PDB entry 8EV1 | X-ray diffraction, 1.83 A resolution | chains A and C

# Chain A
Molecule: Estrogen Receptor
From: Homo sapiens
Notes: fragment: Ligand binding domain
UniProtKB: P03372 (ESR1_HUMAN); numbering as in UniProt (aligned over 298-554)
Chain sequence (257 residues; row label = number of the first residue in the row):
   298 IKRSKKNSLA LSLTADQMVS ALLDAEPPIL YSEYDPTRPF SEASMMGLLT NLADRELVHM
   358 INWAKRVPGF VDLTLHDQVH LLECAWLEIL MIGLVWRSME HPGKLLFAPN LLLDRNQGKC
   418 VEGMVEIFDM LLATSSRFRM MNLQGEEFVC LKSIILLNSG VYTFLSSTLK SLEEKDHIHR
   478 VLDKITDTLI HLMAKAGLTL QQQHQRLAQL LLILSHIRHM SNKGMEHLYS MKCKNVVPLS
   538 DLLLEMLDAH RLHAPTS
Disordered / not traced: 298-304, 333, 462-466, 548-554
Modified / non-standard residues: C381 (S-(2-amino-2-oxoethyl)-L-cysteine; YCM)
Construct notes: engineered mutation S537 (Tyr in P03372)
Residues lining bound ligands: WVR / WVW: M343, L346, T347, L349, A350, E353, L384, L387, M388, L391, R394, F404, V418, M421, I424, H524, L525, M528, V534, L536
What the authors report for this chain:
  - binding site for the ligand WVR: M343, T347, E353, R394
  - conformationally variable residues (loop rearrangement): M343, T347, V533
  - binding site for the ligand WVW: E353, R394

# Chain C
Molecule: Nuclear receptor coactivator 2
UniProtKB: Q15596 (NCOA2_HUMAN); residues 566-578 here correspond to UniProt positions 686-698 (UniProt number = residue number + 120)
Chain sequence (13 residues; each row starts with the number of its first residue):
   566 KHKILHRLLQ DSS
Disordered / not traced: 566-567, 577-578

# Interface between chain A and chain C
Residue-residue contacts - 22 pairs, chain A then chain C:
  I358(A) - L570(C)  hydrophobic
  I358(A) - L573(C)  hydrophobic
  I358(A) - L574(C)  hydrophobic
  K362(A) - L573(C)  hydrogen bond (side chain-backbone)
  K362(A) - L574(C)
  K362(A) - D576(C)
  L372(A) - H571(C)
  L372(A) - L574(C)  hydrophobic
  L372(A) - Q575(C)
  Q375(A) - L574(C)
  V376(A) - L570(C)  hydrophobic
  V376(A) - H571(C)
  V376(A) - L574(C)  hydrophobic
  L379(A) - L574(C)  hydrophobic
  E380(A) - L570(C)
  D538(A) - I569(C)
  L539(A) - I569(C)
  L539(A) - L573(C)  hydrophobic
  E542(A) - K568(C)  hydrogen bond (side chain-backbone)
  E542(A) - I569(C)  hydrogen bond (side chain-backbone)
  E542(A) - L570(C)  hydrogen bond (side chain-backbone)
  M543(A) - L570(C)  hydrophobic
Also at the interface, not in a pair above, chain A (14 interface residues in all): V355, N359, F367

# In short
14 residues of chain A face 8 of chain C across their interface, with 4 hydrogen bonds. Among the polar pairs
are K362(A)-L573(C), E542(A)-K568(C) and E542(A)-I569(C). From the paper: a binding site for the ligand WVR at
M343(A), T347(A) and E353(A) among others; a binding site for the ligand WVW at E353(A) and R394(A).
Chain A is Estrogen Receptor (Homo sapiens) and chain C is Nuclear receptor coactivator 2; the structure, Dual
Modulators, was determined by X-ray diffraction (same publication as 8EV2).
